Entry 1BGC (X-ray diffraction, 1.70 A resolution); this record covers chain A.

Chain A:
Molecule: Granulocyte colony-stimulating factor
Organism: Bos taurus
UniProtKB: P35833 (CSF3_BOVIN); residues 2-175 here correspond to UniProt positions 1-174 (UniProt number = residue number - 1)
Chain sequence (174 residues; numbered 2 to 175; the number before each row is that of its first residue):
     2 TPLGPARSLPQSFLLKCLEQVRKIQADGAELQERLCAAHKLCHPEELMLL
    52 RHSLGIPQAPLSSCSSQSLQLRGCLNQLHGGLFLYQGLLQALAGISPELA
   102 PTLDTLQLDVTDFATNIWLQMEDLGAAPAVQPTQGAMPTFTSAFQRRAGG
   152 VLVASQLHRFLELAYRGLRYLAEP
Not modelled in the structure: 2-8, 130-136, 174-175
Disulfide bonds: Cys-37/Cys-43, Cys-65/Cys-75

In short:
Chain A is Granulocyte colony-stimulating factor (Bos taurus); the structure, Crystal structure of canine and
bovine granulocyte-colony stimulating factor (G-csf), was determined by X-ray diffraction (same publication as
1BGD and 1BGE).
